PDB entry 6V4U | electron microscopy, 3.80 A resolution | chains A and B of the 3 polymer chains in the assembly

== Chain A ==
Name: Guanine nucleotide exchange C9orf72
Source organism: Homo sapiens
UniProtKB: Q96LT7 (CI072_HUMAN); residues 1-481 here = UniProt positions 1-481
Amino-acid sequence (481 residues; row label = number of the first residue in the row):
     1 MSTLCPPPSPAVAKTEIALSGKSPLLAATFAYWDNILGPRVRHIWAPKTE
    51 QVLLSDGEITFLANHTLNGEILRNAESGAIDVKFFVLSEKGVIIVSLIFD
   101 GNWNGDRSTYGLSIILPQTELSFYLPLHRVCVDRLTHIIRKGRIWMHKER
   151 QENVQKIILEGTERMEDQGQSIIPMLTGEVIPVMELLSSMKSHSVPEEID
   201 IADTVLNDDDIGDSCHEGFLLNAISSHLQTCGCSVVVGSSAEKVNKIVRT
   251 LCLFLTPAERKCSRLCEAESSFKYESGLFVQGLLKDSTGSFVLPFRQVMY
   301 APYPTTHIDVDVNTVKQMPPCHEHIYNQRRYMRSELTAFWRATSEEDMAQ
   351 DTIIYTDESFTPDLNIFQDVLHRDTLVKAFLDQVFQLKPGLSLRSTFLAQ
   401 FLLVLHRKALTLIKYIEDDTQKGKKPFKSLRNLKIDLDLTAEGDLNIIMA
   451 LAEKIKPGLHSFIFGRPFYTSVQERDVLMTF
Unresolved in the structure: 1-22, 50-53, 74-79, 101-105, 173-195, 255-261, 320-373, 460-463
UniProt features mapped onto this chain:
  - region: S461 to F481 (Required for the homodimerization of the C9orf72-SMCR8 complex)
What the authors report for this chain:
  - mutagenesis - F397E/T411W: abolished binding to Guanine nucleotide exchange protein SMCR8 (chain B)

== Chain B ==
Name: Guanine nucleotide exchange protein SMCR8
Source organism: Homo sapiens
UniProtKB: Q8TEV9 (SMCR8_HUMAN); residue numbers follow UniProt; this construct covers 1-937
Amino-acid sequence (937 residues; numbered 1 to 937; the number before each row is that of its first residue):
     1 MISAPDVVAFTKEEEYEEEPYNEPALPEEYSVPLFPFASQGANPWSKLSG
    51 AKFSRDFILISEFSEQVGPQPLLTIPNDTKVFGTFDLNYFSLRIMSVDYQ
   101 ASFVGHPPGSAYPKLNFVEDSKVVLGDSKEGAFAYVHHLTLYDLEARGFV
   151 RPFCMAYISADQHKIMQQFQELSAEFSRASECLKTGNRKAFAGELEKKLK
   201 DLDYTRTVLHTETEIQKKANDKGFYSSQAIEKANELASVEKSIIEHQDLL
   251 KQIRSYPHRKLKGHDLCPGEMEHIQDQASQASTTSNPDESADTDLYTCRP
   301 AYTPKLIKAKSTKCFDKKLKTLEELCDTEYFTQTLAQLSHIEHMFRGDLC
   351 YLLTSQIDRALLKQQHITNFLFEDFVEVDDRMVEKQESIPSKPSQDRPPS
   401 SSLEECPIPKVLISVGSYKSSVESVLIKMEQELGDEEYKEVEVTELSSFD
   451 PQENLDYLDMDMKGSISSGESIEVLGTEKSTSVLSKSDSQASLTVPLSPQ
   501 VVRSKAVSHRTISEDSIEVLSTCPSEALIPDDFKASYPSAINEEESYPDG
   551 NEGAIRFQASISPPELGETEEGSIENTPSQIDSSCCIGKESDGQLVLPST
   601 PAHTHSDEDGVVSSPPQRHRQKDQGFRVDFSVENANPSSRDNSCEGFPAY
   651 ELDPSHLLASRDISKTSLDNYSDTTSYVSSVASTSSDRIPSAYPAGLSSD
   701 RHKKRAGQNALKFIRQYPFAHPAIYSLLSGRTLVVLGEDEAIVRKLVTAL
   751 AIFVPSYGCYAKPVKHWASSPLHIMDFQKWKLIGLQRVASPAGAGTLHAL
   801 SRYSRYTSILDLDNKTLRCPLYRGTLVPRLADHRTQIKRGSTYYLHVQSM
   851 LTQLCSKAFLYTFCHHLHLPTHDKETEELVASRQMSFLKLTLGLVNEDVR
   901 VVQYLAELLKLHYMQESPGTSHPMLRFDYVPSFLYKI
Unresolved in the structure: 1-53, 66-73, 100-118, 139-146, 161-164, 220-222, 254-319, 361-362, 384-705, 789-805, 869-878, 919-922
UniProt features mapped onto this chain:
  - modified residue: S402 (Phosphoserine), S417 (Phosphoserine), S468 (Phosphoserine), S471 (Phosphoserine), S489 (Phosphoserine), S492 (Phosphoserine), S498 (Phosphoserine), S790 (Phosphoserine), T796 (Phosphothreonine)
  - mutagenesis: R147 (R147A: Loss of C9ORF72-SMCR8 complex-mediated stimulation of RAB8A and RAB11A GTPase activity), S402 (S402A: Impaired autophagosome maturation; when associated with A-796; S402D: Phosphomimetic mutant; able to promote autophagosome maturation; when associated with D-796), T796 (T796A: Impaired autophagosome maturation; when associated with A-402; T796D: Phosphomimetic mutant; able to promote autophagosome maturation; when associated with D-402)
What the authors report for this chain:
  - catalytic residues: R147 (by similarity / conservation)

== Interface between chain A and chain B ==
Pairs across the interface (45; chain A residue first):
  H65(A) - Y99(B)
  I71(A) - F90(B)  hydrophobic
  V82(A) - G126(B)  hydrogen bond (backbone-backbone)
  K83(A) - V124(B)
  K83(A) - L125(B)
  K83(A) - G126(B)
  F84(A) - V123(B)
  F84(A) - V124(B)  hydrogen bond (backbone-backbone)
  F84(A) - L125(B)
  F85(A) - D98(B)
  F85(A) - V123(B)  hydrophobic
  F85(A) - L125(B)  hydrophobic
  V86(A) - K122(B)  hydrogen bond (backbone-backbone)
  S88(A) - D120(B)
  L125(A) - Q170(B)
  V384(A) - L860(B)  hydrophobic
  L387(A) - H868(B)
  P389(A) - L867(B)  hydrophobic
  P389(A) - H868(B)
  T396(A) - A360(B)
  T396(A) - F859(B)
  F397(A) - S856(B)
  F397(A) - L860(B)  hydrophobic
  A399(A) - L353(B)
  A399(A) - Q356(B)
  Q400(A) - I357(B)
  Q400(A) - T852(B)  hydrogen bond
  L402(A) - L353(B)  hydrophobic
  L403(A) - L353(B)
  L403(A) - T354(B)
  L403(A) - T852(B)
  V404(A) - S849(B)
  H406(A) - L349(B)
  R407(A) - C350(B)
  R407(A) - T354(B)
  R407(A) - L845(B)
  R407(A) - Q848(B)
  R407(A) - S849(B)
  L410(A) - L845(B)  hydrophobic
  T411(A) - L845(B)
  T411(A) - H846(B)
  K414(A) - H343(B)
  Y415(A) - I837(B)
  Y415(A) - K838(B)
  K456(A) - F345(B)
Interface residues without a listed pair, chain A (33 interface residues in all): F61, G69, E89, G390, S392, K408, D418
Interface residues without a listed pair, chain B (36 interface residues in all): R346, Q365, G840, T842, Q853
The authors on this interface:
  - interface residues, chain A: F397(A), T411(A)

== Overview ==
The interface between chain A and chain B involves 33 residues on one side and 36 on the other, with 4
hydrogen bonds. Polar contacts include Q400(A)-T852(B), V82(A)-G126(B) and F84(A)-V124(B). The paper reports
the catalytic residue R147(B); F397E/T411W of chain A abolish binding to Guanine nucleotide exchange protein
SMCR8 (chain B).
Chain A is Guanine nucleotide exchange C9orf72 and chain B is Guanine nucleotide exchange protein SMCR8, both
from Homo sapiens; the structure, Cryo-EM structure of SMCR8-C9orf72-WDR41 complex, was determined by electron
microscopy.
